PDB entry 6B83 | X-ray diffraction, 1.70 A resolution | chains B and A

# Chain B (and A)
Name: Basic phospholipase A2 homolog 2
From: Bothrops moojeni
Notes: chain A of this document is another copy of the same molecule, construct and numbering; everything in this record applies to it too
Reference sequence: Q9I834 (PA2H2_BOTMO); residue numbers follow UniProt; this construct covers 1-122
Chain sequence (122 residues; each row starts with the number of its first residue):
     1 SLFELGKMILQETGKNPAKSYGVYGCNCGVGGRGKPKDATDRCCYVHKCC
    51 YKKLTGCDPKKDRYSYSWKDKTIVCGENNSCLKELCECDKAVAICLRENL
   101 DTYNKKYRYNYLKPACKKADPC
Construct notes: conflict Ala-115 (Phe in Q9I834)
Swiss-Prot annotation at these positions:
  - region: Lys-105 to Pro-114, Cys-116 to Lys-118 (Important for membrane-damaging activities in eukaryotes and bacteria)
  - site: Lys-15 (Cationic membrane-docking site (MDoS)), Lys-19 (Cationic membrane-docking site (MDoS)), Lys-105 (Important residue of the cationic membrane-docking site (MDoS)), Arg-108 (Important residue of the cationic membrane-docking site (MDoS)), Leu-112 (Hydrophobic membrane-disruption site (MDiS)), Lys-113 (Cationic membrane-docking site (MDoS)), Lys-118 (Cationic membrane-docking site (MDoS))
Disulfides: Cys-26/Cys-116, Cys-28/Cys-44, Cys-43/Cys-95, Cys-49/Cys-122, Cys-50/Cys-88, Cys-57/Cys-81, Cys-75/Cys-86
Residues lining bound ligands: hexanoic acid (6NA): Leu-2, Leu-5, Gly-6, Ile-9, Pro-17, Ala-18, Tyr-21, Gly-22, Asn-27, Cys-28, Gly-29, Cys-44, His-47, Val-92

# Chain B / chain A interface
Residue-residue contacts (14; chain B residue first):
  Phe-3(B) with Pro-114(A), hydrophobic
  Leu-10(B) with Tyr-111(A)
  Asn-16(B) with Tyr-109(A); Tyr-111(A)
  Ala-18(B) with Val-23(A), hydrophobic
  Lys-19(B) with Tyr-109(A)
  Val-30(B) with Leu-2(A), hydrophobic
  Tyr-109(B) with Asn-16(A), hydrogen bond (backbone-side chain); Lys-19(A); Tyr-109(A), hydrogen bond
  Tyr-111(B) with Leu-2(A); Phe-3(A), hydrophobic
  Pro-114(B) with Phe-3(A), hydrophobic; Arg-63(A)
Also at the interface, not in a pair above, chain B (12 interface residues in all): Leu-2, Pro-17, Val-23
Also at the interface, not in a pair above, chain A (12 interface residues in all): Ala-18, Val-30, Asn-110

# Summary
The chain B/chain A interface involves 12 residues from each chain; the contacts include 2 hydrogen bonds.
Among the polar pairs are Tyr-109(B)/Asn-16(A) and Tyr-109(B)/Tyr-109(A). Ligands of chain B: hexanoic acid.
Chain B and chain A are both Basic phospholipase A2 homolog 2 (Bothrops moojeni); the structure, Crystal
structure of Myotoxin II from Bothrops moojeni complexed to Caproic acid, was determined by X-ray diffraction
together with 6B80, 6B81 and 6B84 from the same study.
